Entry 4RIH (X-ray diffraction, 2.22 A resolution); this record covers chains A and B.

# Chain A (and B)
Protein: Glycosyl transferase homolog, Glycosyl transferase
Source organism: Streptomyces cyanogenus
Notes: chain B of this document is another copy of the same molecule, construct and numbering; everything in this record applies to it too
UniProtKB: chimeric construct of Q9ZGC0, Q9RPA7: residues 1-50 from Q9ZGC0 (Q9ZGC0_STRCY) positions 1-50 (same numbers); residues 51-62 from Q9RPA7 positions 38-49 (UniProt number = residue number - 13); residues 63-373 from Q9ZGC0 (Q9ZGC0_STRCY) positions 63-373 (same numbers)
Sequence (379 residues; numbered 1 to 379; the number before each row is that of its first residue):
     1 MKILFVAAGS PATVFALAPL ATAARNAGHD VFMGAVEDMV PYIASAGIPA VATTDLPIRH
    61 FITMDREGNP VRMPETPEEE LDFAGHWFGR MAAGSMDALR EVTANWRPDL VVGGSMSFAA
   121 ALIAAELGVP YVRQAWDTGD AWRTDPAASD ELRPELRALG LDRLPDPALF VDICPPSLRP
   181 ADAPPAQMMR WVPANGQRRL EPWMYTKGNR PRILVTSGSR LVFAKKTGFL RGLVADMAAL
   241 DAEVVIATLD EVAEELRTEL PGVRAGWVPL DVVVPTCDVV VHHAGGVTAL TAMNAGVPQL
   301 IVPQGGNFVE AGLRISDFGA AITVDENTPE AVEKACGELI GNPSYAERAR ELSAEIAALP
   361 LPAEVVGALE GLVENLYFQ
Disordered / not traced: 257-261, 374-379 (chain B: 375-379)
Construct notes: engineered mutation A8 (Ser in Q9ZGC0); conflict D182 (Thr in Q9ZGC0), P303 (Ser in Q9ZGC0); expression tag (374-379)
Ligand contacts: 3R2 (2'-deoxy-5'-O-[(R)-{[(R)-{[(1S,3R,4R,5S)-3,4-dihydroxy-5-methylcyclohexyl]oxy}(hydroxy)phosphoryl]oxy}(hydroxy)phosphoryl]-3,4-dihydrothymidine): A12, T13, F15, W136, D137, N195, G196, T216, G218, S219, R220, A247, T248, L249, G266, W267, V268, P269, L270, H283, A284, G285, G286, V287, T288, F308
What the authors report for this chain:
  - specificity-determining residues: I58, I62
  - catalytic residues: D137 (from molecular simulation)
  - binding site for 3R2: H283
  - catalytic residues: H283 (citing earlier work)

# Chain A / chain B interface
Contacting residue pairs - 71 pairs, chain A then chain B:
  P19(A) - N26(B)  hydrogen bond (backbone-side chain)
  T22(A) - R25(B)  hydrogen bond
  T22(A) - N26(B)  hydrogen bond
  A23(A) - N26(B)
  R25(A) - T22(B)  hydrogen bond
  R25(A) - V192(B)
  R25(A) - P193(B)
  N26(A) - P19(B)  hydrogen bond (side chain-backbone)
  N26(A) - T22(B)  hydrogen bond
  N26(A) - A23(B)
  N26(A) - V192(B)
  N26(A) - L361(B)
  N26(A) - P362(B)
  A27(A) - R190(B)
  A27(A) - L361(B)  hydrophobic
  G28(A) - R190(B)
  F32(A) - L200(B)  hydrophobic
  F32(A) - Y205(B)  hydrophobic
  E37(A) - R199(B)  salt bridge
  V40(A) - R199(B)
  A44(A) - S45(B)
  A44(A) - Q197(B)
  S45(A) - A44(B)
  S45(A) - S45(B)  hydrogen bond
  S45(A) - A46(B)
  S45(A) - G47(B)  hydrogen bond (backbone-backbone)
  A46(A) - S45(B)
  A46(A) - A46(B)
  G47(A) - S45(B)  hydrogen bond (backbone-backbone)
  G47(A) - Q197(B)
  I48(A) - Q197(B)
  P49(A) - Q197(B)
  P49(A) - L200(B)  hydrophobic
  P49(A) - D271(B)
  P49(A) - V272(B)  hydrophobic
  A50(A) - R198(B)
  A50(A) - R199(B)
  A50(A) - L200(B)  hydrogen bond (backbone-backbone)
  A52(A) - R199(B)
  V102(A) - Y205(B)
  N105(A) - Y205(B)
  N105(A) - T206(B)
  W106(A) - Y205(B)  hydrophobic
  R190(A) - A27(B)
  R190(A) - G28(B)
  V192(A) - R25(B)
  V192(A) - N26(B)
  P193(A) - R25(B)
  Q197(A) - A44(B)
  Q197(A) - G47(B)
  Q197(A) - I48(B)
  Q197(A) - P49(B)
  R198(A) - A50(B)
  R199(A) - E37(B)  salt bridge
  R199(A) - V40(B)
  R199(A) - A50(B)
  R199(A) - A52(B)
  L200(A) - F32(B)  hydrophobic
  L200(A) - P49(B)  hydrophobic
  L200(A) - A50(B)  hydrogen bond (backbone-backbone)
  Y205(A) - F32(B)  hydrophobic
  Y205(A) - V102(B)
  Y205(A) - N105(B)
  Y205(A) - W106(B)  hydrophobic
  T206(A) - N105(B)
  D271(A) - P49(B)
  V272(A) - P49(B)  hydrophobic
  L361(A) - N26(B)
  L361(A) - A27(B)  hydrophobic
  P362(A) - N26(B)
  A363(A) - A363(B)  hydrophobic
Also at the interface, not in a pair above, chain A (39 interface residues in all): A18, V51, A194, P202
Also at the interface, not in a pair above, chain B (40 interface residues in all): A18, V51, D55, A194, P202

# Overview
39 residues of chain A face 40 of chain B across their interface, with 11 hydrogen bonds and 2 salt bridges.
Among the polar pairs are E37(A)-R199(B), P19(A)-N26(B) and T22(A)-R25(B). Bound to chain A: compound 3R2.
From the paper: catalytic residues D137(A) and H283(A); a binding site for 3R2 at H283(A).
Both chains are Glycosyl transferase homolog, Glycosyl transferase (Streptomyces cyanogenus). Entry 4RIH
(Chimeric Glycosyltransferase LanGT2S8Ac, carbasugar substrate complex) was determined by X-ray diffraction,
deposited together with 4RIE, 4RIF, 4RIG and 4RII.
